5LUK - chain A; structure by X-ray diffraction, 1.45 A resolution.

[Chain A]
Name: Cutinase 2
Source organism: Thermobifida cellulosilytica
UniProt: E9LVH9 (E9LVH9_9ACTN); residue numbers follow UniProt; this construct covers 1-262
Chain sequence (265 residues; numbered 1 to 265; the number before each row is that of its first residue):
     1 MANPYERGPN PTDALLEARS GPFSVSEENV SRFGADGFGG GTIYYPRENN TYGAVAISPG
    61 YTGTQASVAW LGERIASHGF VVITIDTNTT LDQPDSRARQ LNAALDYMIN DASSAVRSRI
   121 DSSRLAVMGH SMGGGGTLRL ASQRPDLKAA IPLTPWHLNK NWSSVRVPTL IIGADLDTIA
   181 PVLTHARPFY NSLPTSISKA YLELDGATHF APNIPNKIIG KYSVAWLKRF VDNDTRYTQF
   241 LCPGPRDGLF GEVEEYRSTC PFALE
Unresolved in the structure: 1, 265
Cystine bridges: Cys242-Cys260
Sequence notes: engineered mutation Asn29 (Arg in E9LVH9), Val30 (Ala in E9LVH9); expression tag (263-265)
Ion coordination: Mg2+ site 1: Val25, Asp111, Ala112; Mg2+ site 2: Arg32, Ala35, Phe38
UniProt features mapped onto this chain:
  - active site: Ser131 (Nucleophile), Asp177 (Charge relay system), His209 (Charge relay system)
  - binding site (poly(ethylene terephthalate)): Tyr61, Met132, Trp156
  - mutagenesis: Gln65 (Q65E: Decreases activity on poly(ethylene terephthalate))

[Overview]
Val25, Asp111 and Ala112 coordinate Mg2+ site 1. The Mg2+ site 2 is built by Arg32, Ala35 and Phe38. UniProt
lists 3 active-site residues, 3 poly(ethylene terephthalate)-binding residues and one mutagenesis site.
Chain A is Cutinase 2 (Thermobifida cellulosilytica); the structure, Structure of a double variant of cutinase
2 from Thermobifida cellulosilytica, was determined by X-ray diffraction together with 5LUI, 5LUJ and 5LUL
from the same study.
